Entry 7VEA (electron microscopy, 3.70 A resolution); this record covers chains aM and aN of the 90 polymer chains in the assembly.

== Chain aM ==
Molecule: Phycobiliprotein ApcE
Organism: Thermosynechococcus vestitus BP-1
UniProtKB: Q8DGF2 (Q8DGF2_THEEB); residue numbers follow UniProt; this construct covers 1-1139
Amino-acid sequence (1139 residues; numbered 1 to 1139; the number before each row is that of its first residue):
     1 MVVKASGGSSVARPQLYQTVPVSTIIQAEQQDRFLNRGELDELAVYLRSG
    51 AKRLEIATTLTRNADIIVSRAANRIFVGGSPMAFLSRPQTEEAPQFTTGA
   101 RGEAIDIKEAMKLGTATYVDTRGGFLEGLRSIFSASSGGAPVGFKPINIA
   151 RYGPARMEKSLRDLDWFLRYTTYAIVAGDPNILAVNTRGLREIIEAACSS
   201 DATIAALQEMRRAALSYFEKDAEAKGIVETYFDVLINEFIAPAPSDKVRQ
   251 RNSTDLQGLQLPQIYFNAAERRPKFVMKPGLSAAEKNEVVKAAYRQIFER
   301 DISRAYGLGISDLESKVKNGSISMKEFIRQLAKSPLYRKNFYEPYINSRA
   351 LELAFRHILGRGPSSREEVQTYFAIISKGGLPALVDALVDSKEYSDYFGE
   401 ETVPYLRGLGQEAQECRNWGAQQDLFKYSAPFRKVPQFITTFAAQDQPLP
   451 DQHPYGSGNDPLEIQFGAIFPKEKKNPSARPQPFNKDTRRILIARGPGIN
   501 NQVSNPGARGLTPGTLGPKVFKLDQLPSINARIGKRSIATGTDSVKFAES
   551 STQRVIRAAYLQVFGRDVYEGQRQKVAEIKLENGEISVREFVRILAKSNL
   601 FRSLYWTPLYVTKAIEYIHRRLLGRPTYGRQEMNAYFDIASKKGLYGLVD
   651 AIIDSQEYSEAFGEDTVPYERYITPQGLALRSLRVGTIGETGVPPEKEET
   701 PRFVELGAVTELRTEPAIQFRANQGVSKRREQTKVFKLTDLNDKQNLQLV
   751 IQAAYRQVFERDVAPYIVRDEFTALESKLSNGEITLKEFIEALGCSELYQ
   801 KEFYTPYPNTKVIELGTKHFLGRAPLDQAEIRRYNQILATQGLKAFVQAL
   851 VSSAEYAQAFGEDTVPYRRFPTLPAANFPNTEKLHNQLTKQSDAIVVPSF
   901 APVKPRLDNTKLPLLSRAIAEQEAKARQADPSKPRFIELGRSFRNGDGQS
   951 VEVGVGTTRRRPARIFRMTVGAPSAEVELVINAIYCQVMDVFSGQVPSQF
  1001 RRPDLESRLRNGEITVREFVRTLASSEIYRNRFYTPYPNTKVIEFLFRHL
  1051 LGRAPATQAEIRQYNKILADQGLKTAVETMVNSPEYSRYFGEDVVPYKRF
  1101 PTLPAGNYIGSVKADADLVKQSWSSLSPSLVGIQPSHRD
Disordered / not traced: 1, 81-153, 526-552, 941-952, 1134-1139
Glycans and other covalent adducts: phycocyanobilin (CYC) linked to Cys198
Ligand contacts:
  - phycocyanobilin (CYC), molecule 1: Pro14, Gln257, Leu259, Leu261, Tyr265, Leu409, Ala413, Gln414, Glu415, Cys416, Trp419
  - phycocyanobilin (CYC), molecule 2: Ile75, Ala155, Arg156, Lys159, Ser160, Asp163, Trp166, Phe167, Tyr170, Asn186, Thr187, Leu190, Ile193, Ile194, Ala197, Ser199, Ala202, Thr203
  - phycocyanobilin (CYC), molecule 3: Arg300, Tyr306, Tyr428, Phe432
  - phycocyanobilin (CYC), molecule 4: Ile346, Asn347, Ser348, Arg366, Gln370, Phe373, Ile439
  - phycocyanobilin (CYC), molecule 5: Tyr455, Tyr610, Val611, Thr612, Arg630, Asn634, Phe637
  - phycocyanobilin (CYC), molecule 6: Ile464, Gln465, Phe466, Gly467, Ile469, Arg566
  - phycocyanobilin (CYC), molecule 7: Arg489, Ile491, Leu492, Ile493, Ala494, Gly498, Asn501, Val503
  - phycocyanobilin (CYC), molecule 8: Gly725, Val726, Arg730, Pro871, Thr872, Leu873, Pro874, Ala875, Phe878
  - phycocyanobilin (CYC), molecule 9: Arg761, Leu888, Thr889, Lys890
  - phycocyanobilin (CYC), molecule 10: Thr773, Leu775, Glu776, Lys778, Leu779
  - phycocyanobilin (CYC), molecule 11: Asn809, Thr810, Gln828, Ile831, Arg832, Asn835, Ser899
  - phycocyanobilin (CYC), molecule 12: Arg959, Arg960, Thr1102, Leu1103, Pro1104, Ala1105, Tyr1108
  - phycocyanobilin (CYC), molecule 13: Phe992, Leu1118, Val1119, Gln1121, Ser1122, Trp1123
  - phycocyanobilin (CYC), molecule 14: Asp1004, Ser1007, Arg1008, Arg1010, Asn1011
  - phycocyanobilin (CYC), molecule 15: Asn1039, Thr1040, Arg1062, Asn1065
From the paper describing this entry:
  - binding site for phycocyanobilin: Tyr265, Tyr306, Ser348, Arg366, Phe373, Cys416, Tyr428, Phe432, Tyr455, Tyr610, Arg630, Phe637, Arg730, Arg761, Asn809, Asn835, Thr872, Leu873, Phe878, Lys890, Phe992, Ser1122
  - binding site for phycocyanobilin: Trp166 (proposed by the authors, not directly observed)

== Chain aN ==
Molecule: Allophycocyanin beta chain
Organism: Thermosynechococcus vestitus BP-1
UniProtKB: P50031 (APCB_THEEB); the author numbering skips numbers that UniProt does not, so the offset changes along the chain: 1-71 = UniProt 1-71; 75-150 = UniProt 72-147; 161-174 = UniProt 148-161
Amino-acid sequence (161 residues; numbered 1 to 174; 13 numbers in that range are skipped by the numbering (no residue carries them; nothing is unmodelled there); the number before each row is that of its first residue):
     1 MQDAITAVINASDVQGKYLDTAAMEKLKAYFATGELRVRAASVISANAAN
    51 IVKEAVAKSLLYSDITRPGGN
    75 MYTTRRYAACIRDLDYYLRYATYAMLAGDPSILDERVLNGLKETYNSLGV
   125 PIAATVQAIQAMKEVTASLVGADAGK
   161 EMGIYFDYICSGLS
Modified / non-standard residues: Asn71 (N-methyl asparagine; MEN)
Glycans and other covalent adducts: covalent link Asn71-Met75; phycocyanobilin (CYC) linked to Cys84
Ligand contacts:
  - phycocyanobilin (CYC), molecule 1: Leu60, Ile65, Asn71, Met75, Arg79, Arg80, Ala83, Arg86, Asp87, Leu88, Tyr90, Tyr91, Tyr94, Arg110, Val111, Leu115, Thr118, Tyr119, Leu122, Val124, Pro125, Ala128, Thr129, Ala132
  - phycocyanobilin (CYC), molecule 2: Leu61, Tyr62, Ser63, Thr66, Tyr76, Thr77, Thr78, Tyr81
Curated features (UniProtKB/Swiss-Prot):
  - binding site ((2R,3E)-phycocyanobilin): Cys84
  - modified residue: Asn71 (N4-methylasparagine)
From the paper describing this entry:
  - binding site for phycocyanobilin: Cys84, Tyr90

== Interface between chain aM and chain aN ==
Residue-residue contacts (93):
  Arg13(aM) - Asp108(aN)  salt bridge
  Gln15(aM) - Met1(aN)  hydrogen bond (side chain-backbone)
  Leu16(aM) - Asn10(aN)
  Tyr17(aM) - Thr6(aN)  hydrogen bond (side chain-backbone)
  Tyr17(aM) - Ile9(aN)
  Tyr17(aM) - Asn10(aN)  hydrogen bond
  Thr19(aM) - Asp3(aN)
  Thr19(aM) - Thr6(aN)
  Pro21(aM) - Asp3(aN)
  Val22(aM) - Met1(aN)  hydrophobic
  Val22(aM) - Asp3(aN)
  Ile25(aM) - Met1(aN)  hydrophobic
  Ile25(aM) - Tyr97(aN)  hydrophobic
  Ile25(aM) - Leu100(aN)  hydrophobic
  Ile25(aM) - Ala101(aN)
  Ile25(aM) - Ile106(aN)  hydrophobic
  Ile26(aM) - Met1(aN)  hydrophobic
  Ala28(aM) - Tyr97(aN)  hydrogen bond (backbone-side chain)
  Glu29(aM) - Arg93(aN)
  Glu29(aM) - Tyr94(aN)
  Glu29(aM) - Tyr97(aN)
  Glu29(aM) - Arg110(aN)  salt bridge
  Asp32(aM) - Arg93(aN)
  Arg33(aM) - Arg93(aN)
  Arg33(aM) - Tyr97(aN)  hydrogen bond (backbone-side chain)
  Phe34(aM) - Ile44(aN)  hydrophobic
  Phe34(aM) - Ser45(aN)
  Phe34(aM) - Ala48(aN)  hydrophobic
  Phe34(aM) - Leu92(aN)  hydrophobic
  Phe34(aM) - Arg93(aN)
  Phe34(aM) - Thr96(aN)
  Phe34(aM) - Tyr97(aN)
  Leu35(aM) - Leu100(aN)  hydrophobic
  Leu40(aM) - Val38(aN)  hydrophobic
  Leu40(aM) - Ala41(aN)  hydrophobic
  Leu40(aM) - Ser42(aN)
  Leu40(aM) - Leu100(aN)  hydrophobic
  Ala44(aM) - Val38(aN)  hydrophobic
  Tyr46(aM) - Ile5(aN)
  Tyr46(aM) - Phe31(aN)
  Leu47(aM) - Tyr30(aN)  hydrophobic
  Leu47(aM) - Phe31(aN)
  Leu47(aM) - Gly34(aN)
  Leu47(aM) - Val38(aN)  hydrophobic
  Gly50(aM) - Phe31(aN)
  Leu54(aM) - Met24(aN)  hydrophobic
  Leu54(aM) - Leu27(aN)  hydrophobic
  Leu54(aM) - Lys28(aN)
  Leu54(aM) - Phe31(aN)  hydrophobic
  Ala57(aM) - Met24(aN)  hydrophobic
  Asp165(aM) - Tyr18(aN)  hydrogen bond (backbone-side chain)
  Leu168(aM) - Tyr18(aN)
  Arg169(aM) - Asp13(aN)  salt bridge
  Arg169(aM) - Gly16(aN)  hydrogen bond (side chain-backbone)
  Arg169(aM) - Lys17(aN)
  Arg169(aM) - Tyr18(aN)  hydrogen bond (backbone-side chain)
  Tyr170(aM) - Asp13(aN)  hydrogen bond
  Thr172(aM) - Tyr18(aN)
  Tyr173(aM) - Ile9(aN)
  Tyr173(aM) - Ser12(aN)  hydrogen bond (side chain-backbone)
  Tyr173(aM) - Asp13(aN)  hydrogen bond (side chain-backbone)
  Tyr173(aM) - Lys17(aN)  hydrogen bond (side chain-backbone)
  Tyr173(aM) - Leu19(aN)  hydrophobic
  Val176(aM) - Ile5(aN)  hydrophobic
  Val176(aM) - Ile9(aN)  hydrophobic
  Val176(aM) - Leu19(aN)  hydrophobic
  Val176(aM) - Leu27(aN)  hydrophobic
  Val176(aM) - Phe31(aN)
  Arg304(aM) - Arg86(aN)
  Arg304(aM) - Tyr90(aN)
  Ala305(aM) - Arg86(aN)
  Tyr306(aM) - Arg79(aN)  hydrogen bond
  Tyr306(aM) - Ala83(aN)
  Tyr306(aM) - Arg86(aN)  hydrogen bond
  Lys427(aM) - Asn113(aN)
  Tyr428(aM) - Arg110(aN)
  Tyr428(aM) - Val111(aN)  hydrogen bond (side chain-backbone)
  Tyr428(aM) - Asn113(aN)
  Tyr428(aM) - Gly114(aN)  hydrogen bond (side chain-backbone)
  Tyr428(aM) - Leu115(aN)  hydrogen bond (side chain-backbone)
  Tyr428(aM) - Thr118(aN)
  Ser429(aM) - Gly114(aN)
  Ser429(aM) - Glu117(aN)
  Ser429(aM) - Thr118(aN)
  Phe432(aM) - Thr118(aN)
  Phe432(aM) - Ser121(aN)
  Phe432(aM) - Leu122(aN)  hydrophobic
  Lys474(aM) - Glu117(aN)
  Lys474(aM) - Asn120(aN)
  Lys475(aM) - Glu117(aN)
  Lys475(aM) - Asn120(aN)
  Lys475(aM) - Ser121(aN)  hydrogen bond (backbone-backbone)
  Asn476(aM) - Ser121(aN)  hydrogen bond
Other interface residues (no listed pair), chain aM (44 interface residues in all): Leu43, Ser49, Thr58, Ala177, Arg300
Other interface residues (no listed pair), chain aN (51 interface residues in all): Gln2, Ala82, Leu112, Lys116

== Overview ==
The interface between chain aM and chain aN involves 44 residues on one side and 51 on the other; the contacts
include 19 hydrogen bonds and 3 salt bridges. Polar contacts include Arg13(aM)-Asp108(aN),
Glu29(aM)-Arg110(aN) and Arg169(aM)-Asp13(aN). The paper reports a binding site for phycocyanobilin at
Tyr265(aM), Tyr306(aM) and Cys84(aN) among others.
Here chain aM is Phycobiliprotein ApcE and chain aN is Allophycocyanin beta chain, both from
Thermosynechococcus vestitus BP-1. Entry 7VEA (Pentacylindrical allophycocyanin core from Thermosynechococcus
vulcanus) was determined by electron microscopy.
